6ZJA - chains C and T of the 24 polymer chains in the assembly; structure by electron microscopy, 2.00 A resolution.

# Chain C
Name: Urease subunit alpha
From: Helicobacter pylori
Notes: EC 3.5.1.5
Reference sequence: A0A293SGE9 (A0A293SGE9_HELPX); residue numbers follow UniProt; this construct covers 1-238
Amino-acid sequence (238 residues; each row starts with the number of its first residue):
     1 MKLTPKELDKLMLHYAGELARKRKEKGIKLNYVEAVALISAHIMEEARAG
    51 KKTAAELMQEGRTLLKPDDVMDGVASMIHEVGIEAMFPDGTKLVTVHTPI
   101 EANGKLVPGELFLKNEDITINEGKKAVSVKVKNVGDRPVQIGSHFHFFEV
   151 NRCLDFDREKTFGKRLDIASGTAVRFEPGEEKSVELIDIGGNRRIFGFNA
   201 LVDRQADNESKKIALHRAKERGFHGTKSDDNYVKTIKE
From the paper describing this entry:
  - higher-order assembly contacts with a neighbouring Urease subunit beta: Thr235 to Lys237

# Chain T
Name: Urease subunit beta
From: Helicobacter pylori
Notes: EC 3.5.1.5
Reference sequence: A0A086RWB6 (A0A086RWB6_HELPX); numbering as in UniProt (aligned over 1-569)
Amino-acid sequence (569 residues; numbered 1 to 569; the number before each row is that of its first residue):
     1 MKKISRKEYVSMYGPTTGDKVRLGDTDLIAEVEHDYTIYGEELKFGGGKT
    51 LREGMSQSNNPSKEELDLIITNALIVDYTGIYKADIGIKDGKIAGIGKGG
   101 NKDMQDGVKNNLSVGPATEALAGEGLIVTAGGIDTHIHFISPQQIPTAFA
   151 SGVTTMIGGGTGPADGTNATTITPGRRNLKWMLRAAEEYSMNLGFLAKGN
   201 TSNDASLADQIEAGAIGFKIHEDWGTTPSAINHALDVADKYDVQVAIHTD
   251 TLNEAGCVEDTMAAIAGRTMHTFHTEGAGGGHAPDIIKVAGEHNILPAST
   301 NPTIPFTVNTEAEHMDMLMVCHHLDKSIKEDVQFADSRIRPQTIAAEDTL
   351 HDMGIFSITSSDSQAMGRVGEVITRTWQTADKNKKEFGRLKEEKGDNDNF
   401 RIKRYLSKYTINPAIAHGISEYVGSVEVGKVADLVLWSPAFFGVKPNMII
   451 KGGFIALSQMGDANASIPTPQPVYYREMFAHHGKAKYDANITFVSQAAYD
   501 KGIKEELGLERQVLPVKNCRNITKKDMQFNDTTAHIEVNPETYHVFVDGK
   551 EVTSKPANKVSLAQLFSIF
Modified residues: Lys219 (lysine nz-carboxylic acid; KCX)
Metal / ion sites: Ni2+ site 1: His136, His138, Lys219, Asp362; Ni2+ site 2: Lys219, His248, His274 (together with bound)
Residues lining bound ligands: bound (DJM; 2-{[1-(3,5-dimethylphenyl)-1H-imidazol-2-yl]sulfanyl}-N-hydroxyacetamide): Ala169, Lys219, His221, Asp223, His248, His274, Ala278, Gly279, Met317, Leu318, Cys321, His322, Arg338, Asp362, Ala365, Met366
From the paper describing this entry:
  - binding site for bound: His221, Cys321, His322, Ile467
  - post-translational modification sites: Lys219

# How chain C and chain T interact
Residue-residue contacts (21; chain C residue first):
  Asn192(C) with Asn521(T), hydrogen bond (side chain-backbone); Thr523(T), hydrogen bond; Lys525(T); Asp526(T), hydrogen bond
  Arg194(C) with Gly267(T), hydrogen bond (side chain-backbone); Thr269(T), hydrogen bond; Asn294(T); Arg520(T), hydrogen bond (side chain-backbone); Ile522(T); Thr523(T)
  Arg204(C) with Ala266(T)
  Gln205(C) with Gly267(T); His293(T); Thr523(T)
  Glu209(C) with Met262(T); Glu292(T)
  Ile236(C) with Pro228(T), hydrophobic; Ser229(T); Ala264(T), hydrophobic
  Lys237(C) with Asn232(T); Arg268(T)
Interface residues without a listed pair, chain C (9 interface residues in all): Gly191, Thr235
Interface residues without a listed pair, chain T (20 interface residues in all): Asp236, Ala263

# In short
The interface between chain C and chain T involves 9 residues on one side and 20 on the other, with 6 hydrogen
bonds. Polar pairs include Asn192(C)-Asn521(T), Asn192(C)-Thr523(T) and Asn192(C)-Asp526(T). Ligands of chain
T: bound. From the paper: a binding site for bound at His221(T), Cys321(T) and His322(T) among others; a
modification site at Lys219(T).
Chain C is Urease subunit alpha and chain T is Urease subunit beta, both from Helicobacter pylori; the
structure, Helicobacter pylori urease with inhibitor bound in the active site, was determined by electron
microscopy, deposited together with 6QSU.
